Entry 8PHR (electron microscopy, 2.65 A resolution); this record covers chains V and X of the 42 polymer chains in the assembly.

# Chain V
Name: Decorator protein P03
From: Borreliella burgdorferi B31
Chain sequence (185 residues; numbered 1 to 185; the number before each row is that of its first residue):
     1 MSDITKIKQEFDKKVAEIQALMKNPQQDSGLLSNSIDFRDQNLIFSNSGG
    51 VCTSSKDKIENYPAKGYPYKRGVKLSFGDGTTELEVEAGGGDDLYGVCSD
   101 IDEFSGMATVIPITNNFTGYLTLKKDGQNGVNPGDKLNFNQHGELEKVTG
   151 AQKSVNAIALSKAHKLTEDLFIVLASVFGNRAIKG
Not modelled in the structure: 1-19, 126-130, 149-153, 183-185

# Chain X
Name: Decorator protein P05
From: Borreliella burgdorferi B31
Chain sequence (190 residues; each row starts with the number of its first residue; note: 2 numbers in that range are skipped by the numbering (no residue carries them; nothing is unmodelled there)):
     1 MGDTTQLVKEYQEKRSKLEKFMKNPQHDASLLSNSNEFRDKNVEFFASGG
    51 TRTSKFDKLENHPFLGYPYKRGVKRVIQ
    81 EAQDNQSHYEPHVEAGGGEDLYGICIDIDEFSKTATIVPITNNFEGYLVA
   131 KDSTVKVKDKLIFNKDGALEKVTGAPNKATINATALTDAKQISNEVYLVK
   181 VAVFGNKAMSRN
Not modelled in the structure: 1-3, 81-87, 153-157, 189-192

# How chain V and chain X interact
Residue-residue contacts - 25 pairs, chain V then chain X:
  Ser55(V) - Phe56(X)
  Lys56(V) - Phe56(X)
  Asp57(V) - Phe56(X)
  Lys58(V) - Ser54(X)
  Lys58(V) - Asp57(X)  salt bridge
  Lys58(V) - Asn122(X)
  Lys58(V) - Asn123(X)  hydrogen bond
  Glu60(V) - Asn123(X)  hydrogen bond
  Glu60(V) - Glu125(X)
  Tyr62(V) - Glu125(X)  hydrogen bond
  Phe77(V) - Lys138(X)
  Phe77(V) - Thr164(X)
  Phe77(V) - Leu166(X)  hydrophobic
  Leu84(V) - Leu166(X)  hydrophobic
  Leu94(V) - Phe184(X)
  Tyr95(V) - Glu125(X)
  Tyr95(V) - Phe184(X)  hydrophobic
  Pro112(V) - Asn123(X)
  Ile113(V) - Phe184(X)
  Thr114(V) - Thr121(X)
  Thr114(V) - Asn123(X)  hydrogen bond
  Thr114(V) - Phe184(X)
  Thr114(V) - Gly185(X)
  Asn180(V) - Asn186(X)  hydrogen bond (side chain-backbone)
  Ala182(V) - Ala188(X)
Also at the interface, not in a pair above, chain V (17 interface residues in all): Ser154, Arg181
Also at the interface, not in a pair above, chain X (15 interface residues in all): Asn162

# Overview
Chain V and chain X form an interface of 17 and 15 residues respectively; the contacts include 5 hydrogen
bonds and 1 salt bridge. Among the polar pairs are Lys58(V)-Asp57(X), Lys58(V)-Asn123(X) and
Glu60(V)-Asn123(X).
Here chain V is Decorator protein P03 and chain X is Decorator protein P05, both from Borreliella burgdorferi
B31. Entry 8PHR (Middle part of the Borrelia bacteriophage BB1 procapsid, tenfold-symmetrized outer shell) was
determined by electron microscopy, deposited together with 8PHP, 8PHQ and 8PHS.
